PDB entry 1Y1I | X-ray diffraction, 2.61 A resolution | chain X

Chain X:
Molecule: C-alpha-formyglycine-generating enzyme
Source organism: Homo sapiens
Chain sequence (311 residues; each row starts with the number of its first residue):
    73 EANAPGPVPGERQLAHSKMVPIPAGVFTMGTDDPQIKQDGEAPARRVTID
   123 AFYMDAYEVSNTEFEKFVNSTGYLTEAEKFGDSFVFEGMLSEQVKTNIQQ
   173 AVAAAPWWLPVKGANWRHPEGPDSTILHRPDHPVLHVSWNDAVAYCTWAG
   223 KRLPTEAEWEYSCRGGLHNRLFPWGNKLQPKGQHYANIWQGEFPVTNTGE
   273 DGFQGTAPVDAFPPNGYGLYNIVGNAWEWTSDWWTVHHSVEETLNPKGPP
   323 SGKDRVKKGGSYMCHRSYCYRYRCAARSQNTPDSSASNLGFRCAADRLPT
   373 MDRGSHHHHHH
Unresolved in the structure: 73-85, 163-174, 373-383
Disulfide bonds: Cys218-Cys365, Cys235-Cys346
Covalent attachments: N-acetylglucosamine (NAG) linked to Asn141
Differences from the reference sequence: expression tag (375-383)
Ion coordination: Ca2+ site 1: Glu130, Asn293, Gly296, Ala298, Glu300; Ca2+ site 2: Asn259, Ile260, Asp273, Phe275
What the authors report for this chain:
  - conformationally variable residues: Cys336

Summary:
Covalently linked N-acetylglucosamine: at Asn141. Glu130, Asn293, Gly296, Ala298 and Glu300 form the Ca2+ site
1. Asn259, Ile260, Asp273 and Phe275 coordinate Ca2+ site 2. From the paper: conformational variability at
Cys336.
Chain X is C-alpha-formyglycine-generating enzyme (Homo sapiens); the structure, hyuman formylglycine
generating enzyme, reduced form, was determined by X-ray diffraction, deposited together with 1Y1E, 1Y1F,
1Y1G, 1Y1H and 1Y1J.
